Entry 5L5O (X-ray diffraction, 2.60 A resolution); this record covers chains F and G of the 28 polymer chains in the assembly.

== Chain F ==
Name: Probable proteasome subunit alpha type-7
Source organism: Saccharomyces cerevisiae (strain ATCC 204508 / S288c)
Notes: EC 3.4.25.1
UniProt: P21242 (PSA7_YEAST); residues -3 to 284 here correspond to UniProt positions 1-288 (UniProt number = residue number + 4)
Sequence (288 residues; each row starts with the number of its first residue; numbers below 1 keep their minus sign (Met-3 is residue -3)):
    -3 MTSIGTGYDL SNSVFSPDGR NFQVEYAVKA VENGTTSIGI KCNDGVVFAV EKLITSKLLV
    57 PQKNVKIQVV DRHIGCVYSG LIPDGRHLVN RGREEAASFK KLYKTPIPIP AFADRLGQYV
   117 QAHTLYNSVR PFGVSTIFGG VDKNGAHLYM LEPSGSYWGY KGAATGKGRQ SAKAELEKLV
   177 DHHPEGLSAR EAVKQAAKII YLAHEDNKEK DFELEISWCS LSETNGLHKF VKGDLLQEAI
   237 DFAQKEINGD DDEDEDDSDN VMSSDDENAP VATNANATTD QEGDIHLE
Disordered / not traced: -3 to 1, 245-284
Swiss-Prot annotation at these positions:
  - modified residue: Thr-2 (N-acetylthreonine)

== Chain G ==
Name: Proteasome subunit alpha type-1
Source organism: Saccharomyces cerevisiae (strain ATCC 204508 / S288c)
Notes: EC 3.4.25.1
UniProt: P21243 (PSA1_YEAST); residues -8 to 243 here correspond to UniProt positions 1-252 (UniProt number = residue number + 9)
Sequence (252 residues; numbered -8 to 243; the number before each row is that of its first residue; numbers below 1 keep their minus sign (Met-8 is residue -8)):
    -8 MSGAAAASAA GYDRHITIFS PEGRLYQVEY AFKATNQTNI NSLAVRGKDC TVVISQKKVP
    52 DKLLDPTTVS YIFCISRTIG MVVNGPIPDA RNAALRAKAE AAEFRYKYGY DMPCDVLAKR
   112 MANLSQIYTQ RAYMRPLGVI LTFVSVDEEL GPSIYKTDPA GYYVGYKATA TGPKQQEITT
   172 NLENHFKKSK IDHINEESWE KVVEFAITHM IDALGTEFSK NDLEVGVATK DKFFTLSAEN
   232 IEERLVAIAE QD
Disordered / not traced: -8 to 1, 243
Bound ions: Mg2+: Thr8, Tyr119, Arg122, Met125

== Interface between chain F and chain G ==
Pairs across the interface (61; chain F residue first):
  Thr2(F) - His6(G)
  Gly3(F) - His6(G)
  Tyr4(F) - Arg5(G)
  Tyr4(F) - His6(G)
  Tyr4(F) - Tyr21(G)
  Ser9(F) - Arg126(G)
  Val10(F) - His6(G)
  Val10(F) - Gln18(G)
  Phe11(F) - Gln18(G)  hydrogen bond (backbone-side chain)
  Phe11(F) - Tyr21(G)
  Phe11(F) - Ala22(G)  hydrophobic
  Phe11(F) - Ala25(G)  hydrophobic
  Phe11(F) - Arg126(G)
  Phe11(F) - Pro127(G)
  Ser12(F) - Tyr21(G)
  Pro13(F) - Tyr21(G)  hydrophobic
  Pro13(F) - Lys24(G)  hydrogen bond (backbone-side chain)
  Asp14(F) - Lys24(G)
  Gly15(F) - Tyr21(G)
  Gly15(F) - Ala25(G)
  Lys37(F) - Asp56(G)  salt bridge
  Asp110(F) - Arg82(G)
  Gln114(F) - Arg82(G)  hydrogen bond (side chain-backbone)
  Gln114(F) - Asn83(G)
  Gln114(F) - Leu86(G)
  Gln117(F) - Pro79(G)
  Gln117(F) - Asp80(G)
  Gln117(F) - Asn83(G)  hydrogen bond
  Gln117(F) - Arg126(G)
  Thr120(F) - Arg126(G)  hydrogen bond (backbone-side chain)
  Leu121(F) - Tyr124(G)
  Leu121(F) - Arg126(G)
  Tyr122(F) - Tyr124(G)
  Tyr122(F) - Met125(G)  hydrophobic
  Ser150(F) - Pro79(G)
  Gly151(F) - Pro79(G)
  Ser152(F) - Ile78(G)
  Ser152(F) - Pro79(G)
  Tyr153(F) - Arg82(G)  hydrogen bond (backbone-side chain)
  Trp154(F) - Leu55(G)  hydrophobic
  Trp154(F) - Thr59(G)
  Trp154(F) - Val60(G)  hydrophobic
  Trp154(F) - Ser61(G)
  Trp154(F) - Tyr62(G)
  Trp154(F) - Ile78(G)  hydrophobic
  Trp154(F) - Arg82(G)
  Gly155(F) - Leu55(G)
  Gly155(F) - Asp56(G)  hydrogen bond (backbone-backbone)
  Gly155(F) - Thr59(G)  hydrogen bond (backbone-side chain)
  Tyr156(F) - Leu54(G)
  Tyr156(F) - Leu55(G)
  Tyr156(F) - Asp56(G)
  Lys157(F) - Lys53(G)
  Lys157(F) - Leu54(G)  hydrogen bond (backbone-backbone)
  Lys157(F) - Leu55(G)
  Gly158(F) - Leu54(G)
  Leu172(F) - Leu54(G)  hydrophobic
  Glu173(F) - Lys53(G)
  Glu173(F) - Leu54(G)
  Val176(F) - Leu54(G)  hydrophobic
  Asp177(F) - Lys53(G)  salt bridge
Other interface residues (no listed pair), chain F (32 interface residues in all): Tyr145, Lys169
Other interface residues (no listed pair), chain G (29 interface residues in all): Asp52, Pro57, Leu128, Gly129

== Overview ==
Chain F and chain G form an interface of 32 and 29 residues respectively, with 9 hydrogen bonds and 2 salt
bridges. Polar contacts include Lys37(F)-Asp56(G), Asp177(F)-Lys53(G) and Phe11(F)-Gln18(G). Thr8(G),
Tyr119(G), Arg122(G) and Met125(G) form the Mg2+ site.
Chain F is Probable proteasome subunit alpha type-7 and chain G is Proteasome subunit alpha type-1, both from
Saccharomyces cerevisiae (strain ATCC 204508 / S288c); the structure, Yeast 20S proteasome with human beta5i
(1-138) and human beta6 (97-111; 118-133) in complex with epoxyketone ..., was determined by X-ray diffraction
together with 5L52, 5L54, 5L55, 5L5A, 5L5B, 5L5D and 30 further entries from the same study.
